Entry 5KJ8 (X-ray diffraction, 4.10 A resolution (low resolution: residue-level contacts below are approximate; hydrogen-bond / salt-bridge calls are withheld)); this record covers chains C and E of the 5 polymer chains in the assembly.

== Chain C ==
Molecule: Synaptosomal-associated protein 25
Organism: Rattus norvegicus
Reference sequence: P60881 (SNP25_RAT), isoform P60881-2; residues 9-83 here = UniProt positions 9-83
Amino-acid sequence (75 residues; numbered 9 to 83; the number before each row is that of its first residue):
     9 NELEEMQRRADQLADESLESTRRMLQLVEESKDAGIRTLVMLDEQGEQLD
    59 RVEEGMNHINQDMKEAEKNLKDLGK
Unresolved in the structure: 83

== Chain E ==
Molecule: Synaptotagmin-1
Organism: Rattus norvegicus
Reference sequence: P21707 (SYT1_RAT); residue numbers follow UniProt; this construct covers 141-419
Amino-acid sequence (279 residues; row label = number of the first residue in the row):
   141 KLGKLQYSLDYDFQNNQLLVGIIQAAELPALDMGGTSDPYVKVFLLPDKK
   191 KKFETKVHRKTLNPVFNEQFTFKVPYSELGGKTLVMAVYDFDRFSKHDII
   241 GEFKVPMNTVDFGHVTEEWRDLQSAEKEEQEKLGDICFSLRYVPTAGKLT
   291 VVILEAKNLKKMDVGGLSDPYVKIHLMQNGKRLKKKKTTIKKNTLNPYYN
   341 ESFSFEVPFEQIQKVQVVVTVLDYDKIGKNDAIGKVFVGYNSTGAELRHW
   391 SDMLANPRRPIAQWHTLQVEEEVDAMLAV
Curated features (UniProtKB/Swiss-Prot):
  - binding site (Ca(2+)): L171, D172, D178, D230, F231, D232, S235, K236, D238, D303, D309, D363, D365, D371
  - modified residue: Y229 (Phosphotyrosine), S264 (Phosphoserine), S342 (Phosphoserine), S344 (Phosphoserine)
  - mutagenesis: R233 (R233Q: Impaired Ca(2+)-affinity), M302 (M302K: Fails to localize at nerve terminals), D303 (D303G: Fails to relocalize to nerve terminals after stimulation of neurotransmitter release), D365 (D365E: Fails to relocalize to nerve terminals after stimulation of neurotransmitter release), I367 (I367T: Slows synaptic vesicle fusion kinetics and exocytosis. Impairs the kinetics of synaptic vesicle endocytosis), N370 (N370K: Slows synaptic vesicle fusion kinetics and exocytosis)

== How chain C and chain E interact ==
Contacting residue pairs (15; chain C residue first):
  K40(C) with E295(E); N336(E)
  I44(C) with L294(E); E295(E)
  L47(C) with Y338(E); N340(E)
  V48(C) with L294(E); P400(E); A402(E)
  D51(C) with R281(E); P400(E)
  E52(C) with R399(E); P400(E)
  E55(C) with R281(E)
  R59(C) with R398(E)
Other interface residues (no listed pair), chain C (10 interface residues in all): D41, Q56
Other interface residues (no listed pair), chain E (14 interface residues in all): C277, K288, V292, W404

== In short ==
Chain C and chain E form an interface of 10 and 14 residues respectively. Curated annotation (UniProt) lists
14 Ca2+-binding residues and 6 mutagenesis sites on chain E.
Here chain C is Synaptosomal-associated protein 25 and chain E is Synaptotagmin-1, both from Rattus
norvegicus. Entry 5KJ8 (Structure of the Ca2+-bound synaptotagmin-1 SNARE complex (long unit cell form) - from
synchrotron diffraction) was determined by X-ray diffraction (same publication as 5KJ7).
